PDB entry 4QW4 | X-ray diffraction, 2.80 A resolution | chains V and W of the 28 polymer chains in the assembly

Chain V:
Name: Proteasome subunit beta type-2
Source organism: Saccharomyces cerevisiae
Notes: EC 3.4.25.1
Reference sequence: P25043 (PSB2_YEAST); residues 1-232 here correspond to UniProt positions 30-261 (UniProt number = residue number + 29)
Amino-acid sequence (232 residues; numbered 1 to 232; the number before each row is that of its first residue):
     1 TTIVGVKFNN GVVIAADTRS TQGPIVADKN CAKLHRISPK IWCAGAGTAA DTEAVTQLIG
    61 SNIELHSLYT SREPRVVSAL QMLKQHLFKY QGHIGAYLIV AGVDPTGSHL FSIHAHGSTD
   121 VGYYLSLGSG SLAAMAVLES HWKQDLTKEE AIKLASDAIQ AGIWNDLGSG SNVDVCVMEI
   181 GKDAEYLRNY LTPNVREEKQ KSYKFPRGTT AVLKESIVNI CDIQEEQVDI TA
Disordered / not traced: 223-232
Covalent attachments: CARFILZOMIB, bound form (3BV) linked to Thr1
Bound ions: Mg2+: Ile163, Asp166, Ser169 (shared with 1 residue of chain L)
Small-molecule neighbours:
  - CARFILZOMIB, bound form (3BV; N-{(2S)-2-[(morpholin-4-ylacetyl)amino]-4-phenylbutanoyl}-L-leucyl-N-[(2R,3S,4S)-1,3-dihydroxy-2,6-dimethylheptan-4-yl]-L-phenylalaninamide), molecule 1: Arg19, Ser20, Thr21, Gln22, Ala27, Cys31, Lys33, Gly45, Ala46, Gly47, Thr48, Ala49, Thr52, Ser129, Gly168
  - CARFILZOMIB, bound form (3BV), molecule 2: His114, His116, Ser118, Asp120
Curated features (UniProtKB/Swiss-Prot):
  - active site: Thr1 (Nucleophile)

Chain W:
Name: Proteasome subunit beta type-3
Source organism: Saccharomyces cerevisiae
Notes: EC 3.4.25.1
Reference sequence: P25451 (PSB3_YEAST); residues 0-204 here correspond to UniProt positions 1-205 (UniProt number = residue number + 1)
Amino-acid sequence (205 residues; each row starts with the number of its first residue; numbering starts at 0):
     0 MSDPSSINGG IVVAMTGKDC VAIACDLRLG SQSLGVSNKF EKIFHYGHVF LGITGLATDV
    60 TTLNEMFRYK TNLYKLKEER AIEPETFTQL VSSSLYERRF GPYFVGPVVA GINSKSGKPF
   120 IAGFDLIGCI DEAKDFIVSG TASDQLFGMC ESLYEPNLEP EDLFETISQA LLNAADRDAL
   180 SGWGAVVYII KKDEVVKRYL KMRQD
Disordered / not traced: 0
Bound ions: Mg2+: Asp204 (shared with 3 residues of chain K)
Small-molecule neighbours: CARFILZOMIB, bound form (3BV; N-{(2S)-2-[(morpholin-4-ylacetyl)amino]-4-phenylbutanoyl}-L-leucyl-N-[(2R,3S,4S)-1,3-dihydroxy-2,6-dimethylheptan-4-yl]-L-phenylalaninamide): Ser4, Arg98, Val104, Asp124, Leu125, Ile126, Cys128
Curated features (UniProtKB/Swiss-Prot):
  - modified residue: Ser30 (Phosphoserine)
  - cross-link: Lys69 (Glycyl lysine isopeptide (Lys-Gly) (interchain with G-Cter in ubiquitin))

Chain V / chain W interface:
Residue-residue contacts (58):
  Ile25(V) - Asp143(W)
  Ile25(V) - Phe146(W)  hydrophobic
  Ala27(V) - Asp130(W)
  Asp28(V) - Asp130(W)
  Asp28(V) - Glu131(W)
  Lys29(V) - Glu150(W)  salt bridge
  Thr48(V) - Ile126(W)
  Ala49(V) - Cys128(W)  hydrophobic
  Ala50(V) - Tyr95(W)
  Ala50(V) - Ile126(W)  hydrophobic
  Ala50(V) - Cys128(W)
  Asp51(V) - Tyr95(W)  hydrogen bond
  Asp51(V) - Arg98(W)  salt bridge
  Ala54(V) - Tyr95(W)
  Tyr90(V) - Phe99(W)  hydrophobic
  His93(V) - Arg98(W)  hydrogen bond (backbone-side chain)
  His93(V) - Phe99(W)
  Ile94(V) - Phe99(W)  hydrophobic
  Arg196(V) - Glu150(W)  salt bridge
  Lys199(V) - Glu150(W)
  Lys199(V) - Ser151(W)
  Lys199(V) - Tyr153(W)  hydrogen bond (side chain-backbone)
  Ser202(V) - Glu154(W)  hydrogen bond
  Tyr203(V) - Ser151(W)
  Tyr203(V) - Leu152(W)  hydrophobic
  Tyr203(V) - Glu154(W)
  Lys204(V) - Glu154(W)  hydrogen bond (backbone-side chain)
  Lys204(V) - Asp161(W)
  Phe205(V) - Glu164(W)
  Phe205(V) - Gln168(W)
  Arg207(V) - Glu160(W)
  Arg207(V) - Asp161(W)  salt bridge
  Gly208(V) - Glu164(W)  hydrogen bond (backbone-side chain)
  Thr209(V) - Glu164(W)
  Thr210(V) - Glu164(W)  hydrogen bond
  Thr210(V) - Ser167(W)
  Thr210(V) - Gln168(W)  hydrogen bond
  Thr210(V) - Leu199(W)
  Ala211(V) - Leu199(W)
  Ala211(V) - Lys200(W)  hydrogen bond (backbone-backbone)
  Val212(V) - Phe163(W)  hydrophobic
  Val212(V) - Tyr198(W)
  Leu213(V) - Tyr198(W)  hydrogen bond (backbone-backbone)
  Leu213(V) - Leu199(W)
  Leu213(V) - Lys200(W)
  Lys214(V) - Lys196(W)
  Lys214(V) - Arg197(W)
  Lys214(V) - Tyr198(W)  hydrogen bond (backbone-backbone)
  Glu215(V) - Lys196(W)
  Glu215(V) - Arg197(W)  salt bridge
  Ser216(V) - Val195(W)
  Ser216(V) - Lys196(W)  hydrogen bond (backbone-backbone)
  Ile217(V) - Val194(W)
  Val218(V) - Val194(W)  hydrogen bond (backbone-backbone)
  Val218(V) - Lys196(W)
  Ile220(V) - Gly46(W)
  Ile220(V) - Val194(W)  hydrophobic
  Asp222(V) - Lys74(W)  salt bridge
Other interface residues (no listed pair), chain V (35 interface residues in all): Val26, Pro206, Asn219
Other interface residues (no listed pair), chain W (37 interface residues in all): His44, His47, Phe49, Glu158, Thr165, Leu171, Tyr187, Glu193

Overview:
35 residues of chain V face 37 of chain W across their interface; the contacts include 13 hydrogen bonds and 6
salt bridges. Polar pairs include Lys29(V)-Glu150(W), Asp51(V)-Arg98(W) and Arg196(V)-Glu150(W). Chain V binds
CARFILZOMIB, bound form. Ligands of chain W: CARFILZOMIB, bound form.
Here chain V is Proteasome subunit beta type-2 and chain W is Proteasome subunit beta type-3, both from
Saccharomyces cerevisiae. Entry 4QW4 (yCP in complex with carfilzomib) was determined by X-ray diffraction,
deposited together with 4QUX, 4QUY, 4QV0, 4QV1, 4QV3, 4QV4 and 42 further entries.
